Entry 2GEJ (X-ray diffraction, 2.60 A resolution); this record covers chain A.

Chain A:
Molecule: PHOSPHATIDYLINOSITOL MANNOSYLTRANSFERASE (PimA)
Organism: Mycobacterium smegmatis
UniProt: A0QWG6 (A0QWG6_MYCS2); numbering as in UniProt (aligned over 1-386)
Chain sequence (406 residues; row label = number of the first residue in the row; numbers below 1 keep their minus sign (Met-19 is residue -19)):
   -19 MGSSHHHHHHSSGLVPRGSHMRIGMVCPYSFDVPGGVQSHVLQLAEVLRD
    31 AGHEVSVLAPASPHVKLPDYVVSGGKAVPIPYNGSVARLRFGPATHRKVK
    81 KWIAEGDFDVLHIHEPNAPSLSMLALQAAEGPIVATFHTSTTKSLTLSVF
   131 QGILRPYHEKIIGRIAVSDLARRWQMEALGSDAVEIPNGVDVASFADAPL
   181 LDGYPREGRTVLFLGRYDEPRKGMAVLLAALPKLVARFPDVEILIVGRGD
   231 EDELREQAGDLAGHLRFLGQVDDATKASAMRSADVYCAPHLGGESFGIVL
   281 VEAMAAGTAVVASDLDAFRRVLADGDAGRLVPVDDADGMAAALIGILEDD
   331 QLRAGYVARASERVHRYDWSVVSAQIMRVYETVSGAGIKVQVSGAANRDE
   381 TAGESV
Disordered / not traced: -19 to 0, 59-70, 374-386
Swiss-Prot annotation at these positions:
  - binding site (GDP-alpha-D-mannose): Tyr9, Gly16, Arg196, Arg201, Lys202, Val251 to Asp253, Lys256, Glu274 to Ile278, Glu282
  - binding site (a 1,2-diacyl-sn-glycero-3-phospho-(1D-myo-inositol)): Gln18, Tyr62, Asn63, Arg68
  - site: His118 (Important for catalytic activity)
  - mutagenesis: Tyr9 (Y9A: Loss of mannosyltransferase activity), Gln18 (Q18A: Strong decrease of mannosyltransferase activity), Tyr62 (Y62A: Loss of mannosyltransferase activity), Asn63 (N63A: Loss of mannosyltransferase activity), Ser65 (S65A: Same activity as the wild-type), Arg68 (R68A: Loss of mannosyltransferase activity), Arg70 (R70A: Same activity as the wild-type), Arg77 to Lys81 (Loss of mannosyltransferase activity and the ability to bind phospholipid aggregates), His118 (H118A: Loss of mannosyltransferase activity), Lys123 (K123A: 23% less active than the wild-type), Thr126 (T126C: Interacts only marginally with GDP and is inactive; when associated with C-359; T126W: No change in the activity), Arg196 (R196A: Loss of mannosyltransferase activity), 4 further mutagenesis entries in UniProt
Small-molecule neighbours: guanosine-5'-diphosphate-alpha-D-mannose (GDD): Pro14, Gly15, Gly16, Ser19, His118, Thr119, Leu194, Arg196, Lys202, Val226, Gly227, Gln250, Val251, Asp252, Asp253, Lys256, Gly273, Glu274, Ser275, Phe276, Gly277, Ile278, Val279, Glu282

Overview:
Bound to chain A: guanosine-5'-diphosphate-alpha-D-mannose. From UniProt: 15 GDP-alpha-D-mannose-binding
residues, 4 residues binding 1,2-diacyl-sn-glycero-3-phospho-(1D-myo-inositol) and 20 mutagenesis sites.
Chain A is PHOSPHATIDYLINOSITOL MANNOSYLTRANSFERASE (PimA) (Mycobacterium smegmatis); the structure, Crystal
Structure of phosphatidylinositol mannosyltransferase (PimA) from Mycobacterium smegmatis in complex with
GDP-Man, was determined by X-ray diffraction (same publication as 2GEK).
